PDB entry 2QBY | X-ray diffraction, 3.35 A resolution | chains A and B of the 4 polymer chains in the assembly

Chain A:
Name: Cell division control protein 6 homolog 1
Organism: Sulfolobus solfataricus
UniProt: Q980N4 (CDC61_SULSO); residues 15-397 here = UniProt positions 15-397
Chain sequence (386 residues; numbered 12 to 397; the number before each row is that of its first residue):
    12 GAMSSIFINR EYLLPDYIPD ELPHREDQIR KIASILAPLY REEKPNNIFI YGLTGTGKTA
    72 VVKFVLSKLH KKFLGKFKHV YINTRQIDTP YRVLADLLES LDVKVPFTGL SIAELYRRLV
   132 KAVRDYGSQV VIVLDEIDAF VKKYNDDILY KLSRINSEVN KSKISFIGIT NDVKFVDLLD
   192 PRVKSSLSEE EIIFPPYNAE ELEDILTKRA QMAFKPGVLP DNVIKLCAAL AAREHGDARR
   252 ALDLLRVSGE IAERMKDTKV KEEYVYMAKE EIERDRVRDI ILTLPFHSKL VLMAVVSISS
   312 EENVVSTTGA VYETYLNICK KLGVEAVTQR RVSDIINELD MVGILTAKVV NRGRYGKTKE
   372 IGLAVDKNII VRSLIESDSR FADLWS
Disordered / not traced: 12-16, 172-173, 311-315, 390-397
Sequence notes: expression tag (12-14)
Ion coordination: Mg2+ near T70 (its only coordinating residue here)
Small-molecule neighbours: ADP (adenosine-5'-diphosphate): L25, P26, D27, Y28, P30, E32, L33, P34, R36, L64, T65, G66, T67, G68, K69, T70, A71, Y208, I216, R220, A249, R250, L253

Chain B:
Name: Cell division control protein 6 homolog 3
Organism: Sulfolobus solfataricus
UniProt: Q97WM8 (CDC63_SULSO); residue numbers follow UniProt; this construct covers 14-394
Chain sequence (384 residues; row label = number of the first residue in the row):
    11 GAMEVIKNPK VFIDPLSVFK EIPFREDILR DAAIAIRYFV KNEVKFSNLF LGLTGTGKTF
    71 VSKYIFNEIE EVKKEDEEYK DVKQAYVNCR EVGGTPQAVL SSLAGKLTGF SVPKHGINLG
   131 EYIDKIKNGT RNIRAIIYLD EVDTLVKRRG GDIVLYQLLR SDANISVIMI SNDINVRDYM
   191 EPRVLSSLGP SVIFKPYDAE QLKFILSKYA EYGLIKGTYD DEILSYIAAI SAKEHGDARK
   251 AVNLLFRAAQ LASGGGIIRK EHVDKAIVDY EQERLIEAVK ALPFHYKLAL RSLIESEDVM
   311 SAHKMYTDLC NKFKQKPLSY RRFSDIISEL DMFGIVKIRI INRGRAGGVK KYALVEDKEK
   371 VLRALNETFE DSISIGDFDD VGEN
Disordered / not traced: 11-16, 385-394
Sequence notes: expression tag (11-13)
Small-molecule neighbours: ADP (adenosine-5'-diphosphate): P25, F29, I32, P33, R35, L63, T64, G65, T66, G67, K68, T69, F70, Y207, I215, Y219, A248, R249, V252
Swiss-Prot annotation at these positions:
  - binding site (ATP): T66 to F70, Y207

Chain A / chain B interface:
Pairs across the interface (8):
  Y102(A) - R159(B)
  R103(A) - E191(B)  salt bridge
  D107(A) - R193(B)  salt bridge
  F118(A) - L129(B)  hydrophobic
  F118(A) - R159(B)  hydrogen bond (backbone-side chain)
  F118(A) - G160(B)
  F118(A) - I163(B)  hydrophobic
  T119(A) - R159(B)
Interface residues without a listed pair, chain A (7 interface residues in all): Q97, E110
Interface residues without a listed pair, chain B (9 interface residues in all): D162, V164, P192

Summary:
Chain A and chain B form an interface of 7 and 9 residues respectively, with 1 hydrogen bond and 2 salt
bridges. Polar pairs include R103(A)-E191(B), D107(A)-R193(B) and F118(A)-R159(B). Chain A binds ADP. Chain B
binds ADP. UniProt lists 6 ATP-binding residues on chain B.
Chain A is Cell division control protein 6 homolog 1 and chain B is Cell division control protein 6 homolog 3,
both from Sulfolobus solfataricus; the structure, Crystal structure of a heterodimer of Cdc6/Orc1 initiators
bound to origin DNA (from S. solfataricus), was determined by X-ray diffraction.
